PDB entry 2XSO | X-ray diffraction, 2.20 A resolution | chains C and E of the 6 polymer chains in the assembly

Chain C (and E):
Name: Biphenyl dioxygenase subunit alpha
From: Burkholderia xenovorans
Notes: EC 1.14.12.18; chain E of this document is another copy of the same molecule, construct and numbering; everything in this record applies to it too
Reference sequence: P37333 (BPHA_BURXL); residue numbers follow UniProt; this construct covers 1-459
Sequence (459 residues; row label = number of the first residue in the row):
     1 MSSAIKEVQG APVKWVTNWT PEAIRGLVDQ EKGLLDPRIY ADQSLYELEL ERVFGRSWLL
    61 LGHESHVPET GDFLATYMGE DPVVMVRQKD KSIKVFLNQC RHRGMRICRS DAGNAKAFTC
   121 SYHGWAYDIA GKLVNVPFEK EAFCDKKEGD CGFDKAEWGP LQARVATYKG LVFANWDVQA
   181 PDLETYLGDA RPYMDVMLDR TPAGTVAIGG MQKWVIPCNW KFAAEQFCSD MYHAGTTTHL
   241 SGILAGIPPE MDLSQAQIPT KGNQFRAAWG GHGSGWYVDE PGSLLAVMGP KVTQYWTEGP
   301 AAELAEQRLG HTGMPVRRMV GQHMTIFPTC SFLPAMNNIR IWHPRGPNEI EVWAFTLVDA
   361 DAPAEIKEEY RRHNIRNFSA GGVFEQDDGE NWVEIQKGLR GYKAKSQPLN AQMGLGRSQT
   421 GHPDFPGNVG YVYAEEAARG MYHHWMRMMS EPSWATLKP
Unresolved in the structure: 1-17, 144-152
Sequence notes: engineered mutation A335 (Thr in P37333), M336 (Phe in P37333)
Swiss-Prot annotation at these positions:
  - binding site ([2Fe-2S] cluster): C100, H102, C120, H123
  - binding site (Fe cation): H233, H239
Ion coordination: 2Fe-2S cluster Fe: C100, H102, C120, H123; Fe2+: H233, H239, D388
Ligand contacts: 2Fe-2S cluster (FES): C100, H102, R103, G104, M105, C120, Y122, H123, G124, W125

Chain C / chain E interface:
Pairs across the interface - 77 pairs, chain C then chain E:
  L50(C) - Y402(E)
  E51(C) - Y402(E)
  G55(C) - K403(E)
  Y77(C) - K397(E)
  E80(C) - R400(E)
  E80(C) - G401(E)
  D81(C) - G401(E)
  D81(C) - Y402(E)  hydrogen bond (side chain-backbone)
  D81(C) - K403(E)  hydrogen bond (side chain-backbone)
  D81(C) - A404(E)  hydrogen bond (side chain-backbone)
  L97(C) - K403(E)
  Q99(C) - L399(E)
  Q99(C) - A404(E)  hydrogen bond (side chain-backbone)
  R101(C) - Q407(E)
  R101(C) - P408(E)  hydrogen bond (side chain-backbone)
  R101(C) - L409(E)
  R101(C) - N410(E)  hydrogen bond (backbone-backbone)
  H102(C) - L409(E)
  H102(C) - N410(E)
  H102(C) - E435(E)  salt bridge
  R103(C) - E225(E)  salt bridge
  R103(C) - I395(E)
  R103(C) - N410(E)  hydrogen bond (side chain-backbone)
  R103(C) - E435(E)  salt bridge
  G104(C) - I395(E)
  M105(C) - N391(E)
  M105(C) - E394(E)
  M105(C) - I395(E)
  R106(C) - E394(E)  salt bridge
  R106(C) - K397(E)
  R109(C) - E390(E)  salt bridge
  C120(C) - T237(E)
  S121(C) - T237(E)  hydrogen bond (backbone-side chain)
  S121(C) - T238(E)  hydrogen bond (backbone-side chain)
  S121(C) - N391(E)  hydrogen bond
  Y122(C) - Q226(E)  hydrogen bond
  Y122(C) - D230(E)
  Y122(C) - H233(E)
  Y122(C) - T236(E)
  Y122(C) - T237(E)  hydrogen bond (backbone-side chain)
  Y122(C) - T238(E)  hydrogen bond (backbone-side chain)
  Y122(C) - N391(E)
  Y122(C) - W392(E)  hydrogen bond
  Y122(C) - I395(E)  hydrophobic
  H123(C) - D230(E)  salt bridge
  H123(C) - Y232(E)
  H123(C) - H233(E)
  H123(C) - T236(E)  hydrogen bond (backbone-side chain)
  H123(C) - T237(E)
  G124(C) - T237(E)  hydrogen bond (backbone-side chain)
  W125(C) - Y232(E)  hydrogen bond
  V136(C) - Y232(E)
  P137(C) - Y232(E)  hydrogen bond (backbone-side chain)
  P137(C) - T236(E)
  F138(C) - Y232(E)  hydrophobic
  F138(C) - G235(E)
  F138(C) - T236(E)
  F138(C) - T260(E)
  F138(C) - Y433(E)  hydrophobic
  K140(C) - R417(E)  hydrogen bond (backbone-side chain)
  E141(C) - R417(E)
  E141(C) - Y431(E)
  A142(C) - M413(E)
  A142(C) - G414(E)  hydrogen bond (backbone-backbone)
  A142(C) - Y433(E)
  F143(C) - N410(E)
  F143(C) - M413(E)  hydrophobic
  F143(C) - R417(E)  hydrogen bond (backbone-side chain)
  F153(C) - N410(E)
  F153(C) - Q412(E)
  W158(C) - L34(E)  hydrophobic
  W158(C) - P408(E)
  W158(C) - N410(E)
  L161(C) - K403(E)
  L161(C) - Q407(E)
  W176(C) - K403(E)
  R345(C) - K397(E)
Also at the interface, not in a pair above, chain C (35 interface residues in all): P82, C100
Also at the interface, not in a pair above, chain E (39 interface residues in all): L35, Y40, F222, G398, A411

Summary:
35 residues of chain C face 39 of chain E across their interface, with 21 hydrogen bonds and 6 salt bridges.
Among the polar pairs are H102(C)-E435(E), R103(C)-E225(E) and R103(C)-E435(E). Ligands of chain C: 2Fe-2S
cluster.
Both chains are Biphenyl dioxygenase subunit alpha (Burkholderia xenovorans). Entry 2XSO (Crystal structure of
P4 variant of biphenyl dioxygenase from burkholderia xenovorans LB400) was determined by X-ray diffraction,
deposited together with 2XR8, 2XRX and 2XSH.
